8PSA - chains A and B of the 3 polymer chains in the assembly; structure by electron microscopy, 3.60 A resolution.

[Chain A (and B)]
Molecule: Fatty acid synthase subunit alpha
Source organism: Saccharomyces cerevisiae
Notes: EC 2.3.1.86, 1.1.1.100, 2.3.1.41; chain B of this document is another copy of the same molecule, construct and numbering; everything in this record applies to it too
UniProt: P19097 (FAS2_YEAST); residue numbers follow UniProt; this construct covers 1-1887
Amino-acid sequence (1887 residues; numbered 1 to 1887; the number before each row is that of its first residue):
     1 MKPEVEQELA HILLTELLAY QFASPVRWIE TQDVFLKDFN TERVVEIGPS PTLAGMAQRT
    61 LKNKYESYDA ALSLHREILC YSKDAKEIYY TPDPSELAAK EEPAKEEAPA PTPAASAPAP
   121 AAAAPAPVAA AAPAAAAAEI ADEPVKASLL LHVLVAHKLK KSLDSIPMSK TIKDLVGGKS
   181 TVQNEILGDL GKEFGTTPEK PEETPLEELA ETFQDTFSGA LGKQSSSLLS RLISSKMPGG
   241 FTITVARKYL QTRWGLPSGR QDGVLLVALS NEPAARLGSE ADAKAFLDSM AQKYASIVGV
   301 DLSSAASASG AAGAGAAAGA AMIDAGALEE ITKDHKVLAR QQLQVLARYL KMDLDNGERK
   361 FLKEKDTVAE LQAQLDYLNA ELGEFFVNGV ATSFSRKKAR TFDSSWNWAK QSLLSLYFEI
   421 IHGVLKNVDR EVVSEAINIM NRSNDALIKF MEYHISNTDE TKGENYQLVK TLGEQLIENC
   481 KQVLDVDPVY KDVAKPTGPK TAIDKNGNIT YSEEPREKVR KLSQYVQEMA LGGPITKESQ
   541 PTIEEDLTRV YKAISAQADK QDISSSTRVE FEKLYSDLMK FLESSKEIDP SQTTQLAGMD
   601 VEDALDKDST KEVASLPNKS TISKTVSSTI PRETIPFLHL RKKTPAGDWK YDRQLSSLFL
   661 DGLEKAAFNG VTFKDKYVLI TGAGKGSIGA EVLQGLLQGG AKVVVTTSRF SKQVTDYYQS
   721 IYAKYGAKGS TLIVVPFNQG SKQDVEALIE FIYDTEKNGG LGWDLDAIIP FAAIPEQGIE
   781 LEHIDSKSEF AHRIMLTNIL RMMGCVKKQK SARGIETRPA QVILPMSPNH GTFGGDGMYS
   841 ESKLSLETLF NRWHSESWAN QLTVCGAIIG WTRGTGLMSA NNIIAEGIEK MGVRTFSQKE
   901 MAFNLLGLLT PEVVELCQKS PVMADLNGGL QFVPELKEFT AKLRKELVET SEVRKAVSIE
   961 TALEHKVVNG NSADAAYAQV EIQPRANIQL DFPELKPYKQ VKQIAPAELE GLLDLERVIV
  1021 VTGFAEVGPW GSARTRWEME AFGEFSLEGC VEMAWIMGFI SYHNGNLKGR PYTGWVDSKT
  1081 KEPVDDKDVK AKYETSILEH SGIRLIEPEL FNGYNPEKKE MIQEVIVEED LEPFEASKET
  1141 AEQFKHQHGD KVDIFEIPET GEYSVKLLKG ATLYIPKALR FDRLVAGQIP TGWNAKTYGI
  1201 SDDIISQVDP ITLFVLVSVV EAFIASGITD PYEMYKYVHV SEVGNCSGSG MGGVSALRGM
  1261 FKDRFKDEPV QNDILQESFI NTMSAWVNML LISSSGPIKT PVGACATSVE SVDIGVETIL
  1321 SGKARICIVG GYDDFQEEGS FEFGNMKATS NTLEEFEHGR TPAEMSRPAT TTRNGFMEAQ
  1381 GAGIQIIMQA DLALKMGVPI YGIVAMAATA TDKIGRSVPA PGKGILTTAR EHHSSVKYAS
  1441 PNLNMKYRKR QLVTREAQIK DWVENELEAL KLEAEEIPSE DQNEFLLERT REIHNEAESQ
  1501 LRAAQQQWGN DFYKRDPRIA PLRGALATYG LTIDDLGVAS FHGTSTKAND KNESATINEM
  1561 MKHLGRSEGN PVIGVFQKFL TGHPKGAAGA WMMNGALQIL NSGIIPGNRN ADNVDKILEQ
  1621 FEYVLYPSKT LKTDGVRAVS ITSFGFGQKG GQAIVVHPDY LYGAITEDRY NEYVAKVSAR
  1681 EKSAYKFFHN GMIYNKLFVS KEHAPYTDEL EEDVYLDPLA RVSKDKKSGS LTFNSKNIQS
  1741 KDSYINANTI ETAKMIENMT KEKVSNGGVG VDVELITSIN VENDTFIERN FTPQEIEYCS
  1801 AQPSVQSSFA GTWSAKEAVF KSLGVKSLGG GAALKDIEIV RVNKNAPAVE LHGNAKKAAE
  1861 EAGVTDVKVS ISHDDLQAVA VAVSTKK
Disordered / not traced: 95-327, 540-598, 875-879, 1887 (chain B: 1-139, 303-1887)
Cystine bridges: Cys-1246/Cys-1327
Curated features (UniProtKB/Swiss-Prot):
  - active site (For beta-ketoacyl synthase activity): Cys-1305, His-1542, His-1583
  - binding site (acetyl-CoA): Asp-1772 to Glu-1774, Tyr-1798, Ser-1808, Glu-1817 to Ser-1827, Arg-1841 to Lys-1844, Ile-1871 to His-1873
  - binding site (Mg(2+)): Asp-1772, Val-1773, Glu-1774, Ser-1872, His-1873
  - modified residue: Ser-50 (Phosphoserine), Ser-180 (O-(pantetheine 4'-phosphoryl)serine), Ser-523 (Phosphoserine), Ser-958 (Phosphoserine), Ser-1440 (Phosphoserine)
  - cross-link: Lys-37 (Glycyl lysine isopeptide (Lys-Gly) (interchain with G-Cter in ubiquitin))
  - mutagenesis: Gly-1250 (G1250S: Cerulenin-resistance), Val-1769 (V1769D: Does not affect oligomerization; when associated with S-1771 and L-1773 or S-1771; L-1773; S-1879 and E-1881), Gly-1770 (G1770D: Loss of transferase activity), Val-1771 (V1771S: Does not affect oligomerization but lacks transferase activity; when associated with D-1769 and L-1773 or D-1769; L-1773; S-1879 and E-1881), Asp-1772 (D1772S: Loss of transferase activity; when associated with S-1774), Val-1773 (V1773L: Does not affect oligomerization but lacks transferase activity; when associated with D-1769 and S-1771 or D-1769; S-1771; S-1879 and E-1881), Glu-1774 (E1774S: Loss of transferase activity; when associated with S-1772), Arg-1841 (R1841A: Loss off transferase activity), Val-1879 (V1879S: Does not affect oligomerization but lacks transferase activity; when associated with D-1769; S-1771; L-1773 and E-1881), Val-1881 (V1881E: Does not affect oligomerization but lacks transferase activity; when associated with D-1769; S-1771; L-1773 and S-1879)

[How chain A and chain B interact]
Contacting residue pairs (13; chain A residue first):
  Glu-1135(A) / Thr-242(B)  hydrogen bond
  Glu-1135(A) / Thr-244(B)  hydrogen bond
  Ser-1137(A) / Ser-230(B)
  Glu-1139(A) / Ser-227(B)
  Glu-1139(A) / Ser-230(B)  hydrogen bond
  Thr-1160(A) / Thr-244(B)
  Glu-1162(A) / Ile-243(B)
  Gln-1207(A) / Lys-179(B)
  Asp-1267(A) / Arg-231(B)  hydrogen bond (backbone-side chain)
  Glu-1268(A) / Arg-231(B)
  Pro-1269(A) / Arg-231(B)
  Asn-1272(A) / Glu-185(B)
  Asp-1273(A) / Thr-181(B)
Interface residues without a listed pair, chain B (10 interface residues in all): Lys-248

[Summary]
Chain A and chain B form an interface of 11 and 10 residues respectively, with 4 hydrogen bonds. Polar pairs
include Glu-1135(A)/Thr-242(B), Glu-1135(A)/Thr-244(B) and Glu-1139(A)/Ser-230(B). UniProt lists 3 active-site
residues, 23 acetyl-CoA-binding residues, 5 Mg2+-binding residues and 10 mutagenesis sites on chain A.
Chain A and chain B are both Fatty acid synthase subunit alpha (Saccharomyces cerevisiae); the structure,
Asymmetric unit of the yeast fatty acid synthase in the semi non-rotated state with ACP at ..., was determined
by electron microscopy, deposited together with 8PRV, 8PRW, 8PS1, 8PS2, 8PS8, 8PS9 and 7 further entries.
